PDB entry 3QQO | X-ray diffraction, 2.90 A resolution | chains B and E of the 6 polymer chains in the assembly

# Chain B
Name: Hemagglutinin
Source organism: Influenza A virus
Notes: fragment: HA2 chain ectodomain
UniProtKB: C7S226 (C7S226_I57A0); residues 1-174 here correspond to UniProt positions 341-514 (UniProt number = residue number + 340)
Amino-acid sequence (174 residues; numbered 1 to 174; the number before each row is that of its first residue):
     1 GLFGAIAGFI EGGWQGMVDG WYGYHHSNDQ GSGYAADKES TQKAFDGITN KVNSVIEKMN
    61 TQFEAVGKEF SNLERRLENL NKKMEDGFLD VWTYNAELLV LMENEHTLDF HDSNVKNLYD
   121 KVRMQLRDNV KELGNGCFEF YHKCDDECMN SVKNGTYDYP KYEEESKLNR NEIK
Not modelled in the structure: 173-174
Differences from the reference sequence: engineered mutation His106 (Arg446 in C7S226)
Disulfides: Cys144-Cys148
Reported in the primary citation:
  - conformationally variable residues (loop rearrangement, side-chain flip): Phe63, Glu64, Glu69, Phe70, His106

# Chain E
Name: Hemagglutinin
Source organism: Influenza A virus
Notes: fragment: HA1 chain
UniProtKB: C7S226 (C7S226_I57A0); the construct lacks a stretch of the UniProt sequence and is renumbered around it, so the offset changes along the chain: 10-53 = UniProt 15-58; 54-81 = UniProt 60-87; 82-95 = UniProt 89-102; 96-116 = UniProt 104-124; 3 more segments
Amino-acid sequence (327 residues; row label = number of the first residue in the row; note: 1 number in that range is skipped by the numbering (no residue carries it; nothing is unmodelled there); a row labelled like 116A-116C holds insertion residues (116A, then the next letters in order)):
     9 PGDQICIGYH ANNSTEKVDT ILERNVTVTH AKDILEKTHN GKLCK
   53A L
    54 NGIPPLELGD CSIAGWLLGN PECDRLLS
   81A V
    82 PEWSYIMEKE NPRD
   95A G
    96 LCYPGSFNDY EELKHLLSSV K
116A-116C HFE
   117 KVKILPK
   125 DRWTQHTTTG GSRACAVSGN PSFFRNMVWL TEKGSNYPVA KGSYNNTSGE QMLIIWGVHH
   185 PNDETEQRTL YQNVGTYVSV GTSTLNKRST PEIATRPKVN GQGGRMEFSW TLLDMWDTIN
   245 FESTGNLIAP EYGFKISKR
  263A G
   264 SSGIMKTEGT LENCETKCQT PLGAINTTLP FHNVHPLTIG ECPKYVKSEK LVLATGLRNV
   324 PQIESR
Not modelled in the structure: 325-329
Differences from the reference sequence: expression tag (9)
Disulfides: Cys52-Cys277, Cys64-Cys76, Cys97-Cys139, Cys281-Cys305

# How chain B and chain E interact
Pairs across the interface - 15 pairs, chain B then chain E:
  Gly47(B) - Ile29(E)
  Gly47(B) - Leu30(E)
  Asn50(B) - Thr28(E)
  Asn50(B) - Ile29(E)
  Asn50(B) - Leu30(E)
  Asn50(B) - Glu31(E)
  Asn50(B) - Arg32(E)  hydrogen bond
  Lys51(B) - Ile29(E)
  Lys51(B) - Leu30(E)
  Asn53(B) - Arg32(E)  hydrogen bond (backbone-side chain)
  Glu57(B) - Arg32(E)  salt bridge
  Asn60(B) - Lys310(E)
  Glu103(B) - Ile29(E)
  His106(B) - Leu30(E)
  Phe110(B) - Leu30(E)  hydrophobic
Also at the interface, not in a pair above, chain B (11 interface residues in all): Asp46, Ser54

# In short
11 residues of chain B face 6 of chain E across their interface; the contacts include 2 hydrogen bonds and 1
salt bridge. Polar pairs include Glu57(B)-Arg32(E), Asn50(B)-Arg32(E) and Asn53(B)-Arg32(E). From the paper:
conformational variability at Phe63(B), Glu64(B) and Glu69(B) among others.
Chain B is Hemagglutinin and chain E is Hemagglutinin, both from Influenza A virus; the structure, Crystal
structure of HA2 R106H mutant of H2 hemagglutinin, acidic pH form, was determined by X-ray diffraction (same
publication as 3QQB, 3QQE and 3QQI).
